7N64 - chains H and L of the 4 polymer chains in the assembly; structure by electron microscopy, 4.20 A resolution (low resolution: residue-level contacts below are approximate; hydrogen-bond / salt-bridge calls are withheld).

# Chain H
Name: G32R7 Fab heavy chain
Organism: Homo sapiens
Notes: antibody fragment or engineered binder
Amino-acid sequence (235 residues; each row starts with the number of its first residue; note: 4 numbers in that range are skipped by the numbering (no residue carries them; nothing is unmodelled there)):
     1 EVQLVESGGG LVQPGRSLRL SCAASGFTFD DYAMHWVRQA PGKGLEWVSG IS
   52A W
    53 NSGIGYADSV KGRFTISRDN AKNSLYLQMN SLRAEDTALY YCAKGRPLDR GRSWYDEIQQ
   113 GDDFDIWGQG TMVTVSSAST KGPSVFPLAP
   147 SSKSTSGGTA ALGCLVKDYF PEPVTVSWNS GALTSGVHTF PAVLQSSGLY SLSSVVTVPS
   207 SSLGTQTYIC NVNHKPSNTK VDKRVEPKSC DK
Not modelled in the structure: 147-154, 234-238
Cystine bridges: Cys22-Cys94, Cys160-Cys216

# Chain L
Name: G32R7 Fab light chain
Organism: Homo sapiens
Notes: antibody fragment or engineered binder
Amino-acid sequence (214 residues; each row starts with the number of its first residue):
     1 DIQMTQSPVS LSASVGDRVT ITCRASQSIS SWLAWYQQKP GKAPKLLIYD ASSLESGVPS
    61 RFSGSGSGTE FTLTISSLQP DDFATYYCQQ YNSYPGTFGQ GTKVEIKRTV AAPSVFIFPP
   121 SDEQLKSGTA SVVCLLNNFY PREAKVQWKV DNALQSGNSQ ESVTEQDSKD STYSLSSTLT
   181 LSKADYEKHK VYACEVTHQG LSSPVTKSFN RGEC
Not modelled in the structure: 1, 211-214
Cystine bridges: Cys23-Cys88, Cys134-Cys194

# Chain H / chain L interface
Residue-residue contacts (58; chain H residue first):
  Val37(H) with Phe98(L)
  Gln39(H) with Gln38(L)
  Lys43(H) with Tyr87(L)
  Gly44(H) with Tyr87(L)
  Leu45(H) with Pro44(L); Phe98(L)
  Glu46(H) with Phe98(L)
  Trp47(H) with Pro95(L); Phe98(L)
  Tyr93(H) with Lys42(L); Pro44(L)
  Arg98(H) with Tyr49(L)
  Ile110(H) with Tyr91(L)
  Gln111(H) with Tyr91(L); Asn92(L)
  Gln112(H) with Trp32(L); Tyr91(L); Tyr94(L)
  Gly113(H) with Gln89(L); Gln90(L); Tyr91(L)
  Asp114(H) with Trp32(L); Leu33(L); Asp50(L)
  Asp115(H) with Tyr36(L); Gln89(L); Tyr94(L)
  Phe116(H) with Tyr36(L); Gln89(L)
  Trp119(H) with Pro44(L)
  Gly120(H) with Ala43(L)
  Phe138(H) with Ser121(L); Glu123(L); Gln124(L); Ser127(L)
  Pro139(H) with Ser121(L); Glu123(L)
  Leu140(H) with Phe118(L)
  Ala141(H) with Phe118(L)
  Ala157(H) with Phe118(L)
  Leu158(H) with Phe118(L)
  Leu161(H) with Gln124(L)
  Lys163(H) with Thr129(L); Thr180(L)
  His184(H) with Asn137(L); Asn138(L); Ser174(L)
  Phe186(H) with Thr164(L); Ser174(L); Leu175(L); Ser176(L)
  Pro187(H) with Ser162(L); Val163(L)
  Gln191(H) with Gln160(L)
  Ser192(H) with Gln160(L)
  Val201(H) with Leu135(L)
  Thr203(H) with Asn137(L)
  Lys229(H) with Glu123(L)
Interface residues without a listed pair, chain H (41 interface residues in all): Ile56, Tyr58, Asp117, Val137, Gly159, Val189, Leu190
Interface residues without a listed pair, chain L (42 interface residues in all): Ala34, Leu46, Glu55, Gly96, Gln100, Phe116, Pro119, Ser131

# In short
41 residues of chain H face 42 of chain L across their interface.
Chain H is G32R7 Fab heavy chain and chain L is G32R7 Fab light chain, both from Homo sapiens; the structure,
SARS-CoV-2 Spike (2P) in complex with G32R7 Fab (RBD and NTD local reconstruction), was determined by electron
microscopy.
